PDB entry 7ZI4 | electron microscopy, 3.20 A resolution | chains M and Y of the 20 polymer chains in the assembly

# Chain M
Molecule: Histone H3.1
From: Homo sapiens
UniProtKB: P68431 (H31_HUMAN); residues 0-135 here correspond to UniProt positions 1-136 (UniProt number = residue number + 1)
Sequence (136 residues; numbered 0 to 135; the number before each row is that of its first residue; numbering starts at 0):
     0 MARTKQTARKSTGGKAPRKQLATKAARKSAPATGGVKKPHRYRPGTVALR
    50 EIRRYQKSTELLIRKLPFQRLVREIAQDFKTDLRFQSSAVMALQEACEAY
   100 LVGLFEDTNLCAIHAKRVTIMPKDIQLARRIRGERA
Disordered / not traced: 0-36
UniProt features mapped onto this chain:
  - modified residue: Arg2 (Asymmetric dimethylarginine), Thr3 (Phosphothreonine), Lys4 (Allysine), Gln5 (5-glutamyl dopamine), Thr6 (Phosphothreonine), Arg8 (Citrulline), Lys9 (N6,N6,N6-trimethyllysine), Ser10 (ADP-ribosylserine), Thr11 (Phosphothreonine), Lys14 (N6-(2-hydroxyisobutyryl)lysine), Arg17 (Asymmetric dimethylarginine), Lys18 (N6-(2-hydroxyisobutyryl)lysine), Lys23 (N6-(2-hydroxyisobutyryl)lysine), Arg26 (Citrulline), Lys27 (N6,N6,N6-trimethyllysine), Ser28 (ADP-ribosylserine), Lys36 (N6,N6,N6-trimethyllysine), Lys37 (N6-methyllysine), Tyr41 (Phosphotyrosine), Lys56 (N6,N6,N6-trimethyllysine) and 8 more in UniProt
  - lipidation: Lys18 (N6-decanoyllysine)

# Chain Y
Molecule: 158-nt DNA strand
Sequence (158 nucleotides; each row starts with the number of its first residue; numbers below 1 keep their minus sign (DA-72 is residue -72)):
   -72 ATCAATATCCCGAGTACATGCACAGGATGTATATATCTGACACGTGCCTG
   -22 GAGACTAGGGAGTAATCCCCTTGGCGGTTAAAACGCGGGGGACAGCGCGT
    28 ACGTGCGTTTAAGCGGTGCTAGAGCTGTCTACGACCAATTGAGCGGCCTC
    78 GGCACCGG

# How chain M and chain Y interact
Contacting residue pairs (23; chain M residue first):
  Arg40(M) with DA8(Y), base contact; DA9(Y), hydrogen bond to the base
  Tyr41(M) with DA9(Y), sugar contact; DA10(Y), phosphate contact
  Arg42(M) with DA9(Y), sugar contact
  Pro43(M) with DA8(Y), phosphate contact; DA9(Y), phosphate contact
  Gly44(M) with DA8(Y), phosphate contact; DA9(Y), hydrogen bond to the phosphate
  Thr45(M) with DA9(Y), phosphate contact
  Val46(M) with DA9(Y), hydrogen bond to the phosphate; DA10(Y), phosphate contact
  Ala47(M) with DA9(Y), phosphate contact
  Arg49(M) with DA-66(Y), phosphate contact; DT-65(Y), phosphate contact
  Arg63(M) with DG17(Y), phosphate contact; DG18(Y), salt bridge to the phosphate
  Lys64(M) with DG18(Y), hydrogen bond to the phosphate
  Leu65(M) with DG17(Y), phosphate contact; DG18(Y), phosphate contact
  Pro66(M) with DG17(Y), phosphate contact
  Arg69(M) with DG17(Y), salt bridge to the phosphate
  Arg83(M) with DG26(Y), salt bridge to the phosphate
Also at the interface, not in a pair above, chain M (16 interface residues in all): His39
Also at the interface, not in a pair above, chain Y (10 interface residues in all): DA-68, DC25

# Summary
Chain M and chain Y form an interface of 16 and 10 residues respectively, with 4 hydrogen bonds and 3 salt
bridges. Polar contacts include Arg40(M)-DA9(Y), Gly44(M)-DA9(Y) and Val46(M)-DA9(Y).
Chain M is Histone H3.1 (Homo sapiens) and chain Y is a 158-nt DNA strand; the structure, Cryo-EM structure of
the human INO80 complex bound to a WT nucleosome, was determined by electron microscopy.
